PDB entry 6ESG | electron microscopy, 5.40 A resolution (low resolution: residue-level contacts below are approximate; hydrogen-bond / salt-bridge calls are withheld) | chains G and J of the 10 polymer chains in the assembly

[Chain G]
Molecule: Histone H2A
Organism: Xenopus laevis
UniProt: Q6AZJ8 (Q6AZJ8_XENLA); residues 1-129 here correspond to UniProt positions 2-130 (UniProt number = residue number + 1)
Chain sequence (129 residues; numbered 1 to 129; the number before each row is that of its first residue):
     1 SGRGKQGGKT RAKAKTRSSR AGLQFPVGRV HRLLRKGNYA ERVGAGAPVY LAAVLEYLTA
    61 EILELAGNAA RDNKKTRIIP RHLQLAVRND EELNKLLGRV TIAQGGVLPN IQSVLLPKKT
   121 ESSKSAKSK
Disordered / not traced: 1-15, 118-129

[Chain J]
Molecule: 147-nt DNA strand
Organism: synthetic construct
Sequence (147 nucleotides; each row starts with the number of its first residue; numbers below 1 keep their minus sign (DC-73 is residue -73)):
   -73 CTGGAGAATC CCGGTGCCGA GGCCGCTCAA TTGGTCGTAG ACAGCTCTAG CACCGCTTAA
   -13 ACGCACGTAC GCGCTGTCCC CCGCGTTTTA ACCGCCAAGG GGATTACTCC CTAGTCTCCA
    47 GGCACGTGTC AGATATATAC ATCCTGT
Disordered / not traced: 68-73

[How chain G and chain J interact]
Contacting residue pairs (12):
  Thr16(G) with DT-43(J)
  Arg17(G) with DT-43(J); DT-42(J)
  Arg20(G) with DT-42(J)
  Val27(G) with DT-43(J)
  Gly28(G) with DA-44(J); DT-43(J)
  Arg29(G) with DA-44(J)
  Arg32(G) with DA-44(J)
  Arg42(G) with DG-37(J); DA-35(J)
  Arg77(G) with DA-54(J)
Other interface residues (no listed pair), chain J (8 interface residues in all): DG-53, DA-45

[In short]
The interface between chain G and chain J involves 9 residues on one side and 8 on the other.
Chain G is Histone H2A (Xenopus laevis) and chain J is a 147-nt DNA strand (synthetic construct); the
structure, Nucleosome breathing : Class 2, was determined by electron microscopy, deposited together with
6ESF, 6ESH and 6ESI.
